PDB entry 4YSN | X-ray diffraction, 1.94 A resolution | chains C and D of the 4 polymer chains in the assembly

Chain C (and D):
Name: Putative 4-aminobutyrate aminotransferase
From: Lactobacillus buchneri
Notes: chain D of this document is another copy of the same molecule, construct and numbering; everything in this record applies to it too
UniProt: M1GRN3 (M1GRN3_LACBU); numbering as in UniProt (aligned over 1-450)
Chain sequence (462 residues; each row starts with the number of its first residue; numbers below 1 keep their minus sign (Gly-11 is residue -11)):
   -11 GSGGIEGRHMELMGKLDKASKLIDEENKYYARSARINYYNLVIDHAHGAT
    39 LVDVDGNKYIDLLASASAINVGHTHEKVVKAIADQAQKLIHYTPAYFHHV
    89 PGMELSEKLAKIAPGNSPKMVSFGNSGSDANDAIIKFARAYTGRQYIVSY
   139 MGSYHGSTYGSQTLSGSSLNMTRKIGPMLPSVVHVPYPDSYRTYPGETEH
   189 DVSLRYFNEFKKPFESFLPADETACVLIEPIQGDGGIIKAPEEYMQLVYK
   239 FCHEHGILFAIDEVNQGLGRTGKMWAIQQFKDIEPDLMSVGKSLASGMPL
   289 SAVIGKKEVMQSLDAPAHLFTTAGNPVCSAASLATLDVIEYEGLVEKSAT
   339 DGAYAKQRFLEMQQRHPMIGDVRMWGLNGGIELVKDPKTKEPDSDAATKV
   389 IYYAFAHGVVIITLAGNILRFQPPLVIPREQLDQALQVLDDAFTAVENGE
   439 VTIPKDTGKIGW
Not modelled in the structure: -11 to -7, 442-450 (chain D: -11 to -2, 441-450)
Sequence notes: expression tag (-11 to 0)
Covalently attached groups: pyridoxal phosphate (PLP) linked to Lys280
Residues lining bound ligands: pyridoxal phosphate (PLP): Ser114, Gly115, Ser116, Asn119, Tyr142, His143, Gly144, Glu217, Asp222, Asp250, Val252, Asn253
Curated features (UniProtKB/Swiss-Prot):
  - binding site (pyridoxal 5'-phosphate): Gly115, Ser116, Tyr142, Asp250 to Asn253, Thr309
  - modified residue: Lys280 (N6-(pyridoxal phosphate)lysine)
Reported in the primary citation:
  - binding site for pyridoxal phosphate: Asn113, Gly115, Ser116, Tyr142, Glu217, Asp222, Asp250, Val252, Lys280, Thr309, Thr310
  - mutagenesis - D222A, D222N: abolished catalytic activity
  - mutagenesis - Y142F: decreased catalytic activity on L- Ile and D-allo-Ile

Interface between chain C and chain D:
Pairs across the interface - 280 pairs, chain C then chain D:
  Leu10(C) - Met91(D)
  Ile11(C) - His86(D)
  Ile11(C) - Met91(D)
  Glu14(C) - His86(D)  salt bridge
  Glu14(C) - Met91(D)
  Asn15(C) - Met108(D)
  Lys16(C) - Met108(D)
  Tyr17(C) - Glu95(D)
  Tyr17(C) - Ala98(D)  hydrophobic
  Tyr17(C) - Lys99(D)
  Tyr17(C) - Met108(D)
  Tyr17(C) - Val109(D)  hydrogen bond (backbone-backbone)
  Tyr18(C) - Ser94(D)
  Tyr18(C) - Met108(D)
  Tyr18(C) - Val109(D)
  Tyr18(C) - Ser110(D)
  Tyr18(C) - Phe111(D)  hydrogen bond (side chain-backbone)
  Ala19(C) - Met108(D)  hydrophobic
  Ala19(C) - Val109(D)  hydrogen bond (backbone-backbone)
  Arg20(C) - Gln299(D)  hydrogen bond (side chain-backbone)
  Arg20(C) - Leu301(D)  hydrogen bond (side chain-backbone)
  Arg20(C) - Asp302(D)  salt bridge
  Arg20(C) - Ala303(D)
  Ser21(C) - Phe125(D)
  Ser21(C) - Leu301(D)
  Ser21(C) - Asp302(D)
  Ser21(C) - Ala303(D)
  Ser21(C) - Pro304(D)
  Ser21(C) - Ala305(D)
  Ser21(C) - His306(D)
  Ser21(C) - Leu307(D)
  Ala22(C) - Pro82(D)
  Ala22(C) - Ala83(D)
  Ala22(C) - Ser110(D)
  Ala22(C) - His306(D)
  Ala22(C) - Leu307(D)
  Arg23(C) - Pro82(D)  hydrogen bond (side chain-backbone)
  Arg23(C) - Ala83(D)
  Arg23(C) - Tyr84(D)
  Arg23(C) - Phe85(D)  hydrogen bond (side chain-backbone)
  Arg23(C) - His86(D)  hydrogen bond
  Arg23(C) - Ala303(D)
  Ile24(C) - Ala83(D)  hydrogen bond (backbone-backbone)
  Ile24(C) - Tyr84(D)
  Ile24(C) - Pro304(D)  hydrophobic
  Tyr26(C) - Tyr84(D)  hydrophobic
  Tyr27(C) - Phe85(D)  hydrophobic
  Leu29(C) - Phe85(D)
  Leu29(C) - His86(D)  hydrogen bond (backbone-backbone)
  Val30(C) - His86(D)
  Val30(C) - Met91(D)  hydrophobic
  Ile31(C) - Leu77(D)  hydrophobic
  Ile31(C) - Tyr80(D)  hydrophobic
  Ile31(C) - His86(D)  hydrogen bond (backbone-backbone)
  Ile31(C) - His87(D)
  Asp32(C) - Lys76(D)  salt bridge
  His33(C) - Lys76(D)
  Ala34(C) - Lys76(D)  hydrogen bond (backbone-backbone)
  Ala34(C) - Leu77(D)  hydrophobic
  Leu39(C) - Tyr80(D)  hydrophobic
  Asp49(C) - Tyr80(D)  hydrogen bond
  Leu51(C) - Tyr80(D)
  Leu51(C) - Tyr84(D)  hydrophobic
  Leu51(C) - Phe85(D)  hydrophobic
  Ala52(C) - Tyr80(D)
  Ser53(C) - His79(D)
  Ser53(C) - Tyr80(D)  hydrogen bond (backbone-side chain)
  Ser53(C) - Thr81(D)  hydrogen bond (side chain-backbone)
  Ser53(C) - Thr309(D)
  Ile57(C) - His79(D)
  His61(C) - Leu77(D)
  His61(C) - His79(D)
  His61(C) - Tyr80(D)
  Thr62(C) - Ala74(D)
  Thr62(C) - Gln75(D)
  Thr62(C) - Lys76(D)
  Thr62(C) - Leu77(D)
  Thr62(C) - Ile78(D)
  Val66(C) - Ile78(D)  hydrophobic
  Val67(C) - Ala74(D)
  Val67(C) - Gln75(D)
  Ile70(C) - Ile70(D)  hydrophobic
  Ile70(C) - Ala74(D)  hydrophobic
  Ala74(C) - Thr62(D)
  Ala74(C) - Val67(D)
  Ala74(C) - Ile70(D)  hydrophobic
  Gln75(C) - Thr62(D)
  Gln75(C) - Val67(D)
  Lys76(C) - Asp32(D)  salt bridge
  Lys76(C) - His33(D)
  Lys76(C) - Ala34(D)  hydrogen bond (backbone-backbone)
  Lys76(C) - Thr62(D)
  Leu77(C) - Ile31(D)  hydrophobic
  Leu77(C) - Ala34(D)  hydrophobic
  Leu77(C) - His61(D)
  Leu77(C) - Thr62(D)
  Ile78(C) - Thr62(D)
  Ile78(C) - Val66(D)  hydrophobic
  Ile78(C) - Val67(D)  hydrophobic
  Ile78(C) - Ile70(D)  hydrophobic
  Ile78(C) - Ser284(D)
  Ile78(C) - Met286(D)  hydrophobic
  His79(C) - Ser53(D)
  His79(C) - Ile57(D)
  His79(C) - His61(D)  hydrogen bond (backbone-side chain)
  His79(C) - Ser284(D)
  His79(C) - Gly285(D)
  Tyr80(C) - Ile31(D)  hydrophobic
  Tyr80(C) - Leu39(D)  hydrophobic
  Tyr80(C) - Asp49(D)  hydrogen bond
  Tyr80(C) - Leu51(D)
  Tyr80(C) - Ala52(D)  hydrogen bond (side chain-backbone)
  Tyr80(C) - Ser53(D)  hydrogen bond (side chain-backbone)
  Tyr80(C) - His61(D)
  Thr81(C) - Ser53(D)  hydrogen bond (backbone-side chain)
  Pro82(C) - Ala22(D)
  Pro82(C) - Arg23(D)  hydrogen bond (backbone-side chain)
  Ala83(C) - Ala22(D)
  Ala83(C) - Arg23(D)
  Ala83(C) - Ile24(D)  hydrogen bond (backbone-backbone)
  Tyr84(C) - Arg23(D)
  Tyr84(C) - Ile24(D)
  Tyr84(C) - Tyr26(D)  hydrophobic
  Tyr84(C) - Ile400(D)  hydrophobic
  Tyr84(C) - Arg408(D)
  Phe85(C) - Arg23(D)  hydrogen bond (backbone-side chain)
  Phe85(C) - Tyr27(D)  hydrophobic
  Phe85(C) - Leu29(D)
  Phe85(C) - Leu51(D)  hydrophobic
  Phe85(C) - Val398(D)  hydrophobic
  His86(C) - Ile11(D)
  His86(C) - Glu14(D)  salt bridge
  His86(C) - Arg23(D)  hydrogen bond
  His86(C) - Leu29(D)  hydrogen bond (backbone-backbone)
  His86(C) - Val30(D)
  His86(C) - Ile31(D)  hydrogen bond (backbone-backbone)
  His87(C) - Ile31(D)
  Met91(C) - Leu10(D)
  Met91(C) - Ile11(D)
  Met91(C) - Glu14(D)
  Met91(C) - Val30(D)  hydrophobic
  Ser94(C) - Tyr18(D)
  Glu95(C) - Glu13(D)
  Glu95(C) - Tyr17(D)
  Ala98(C) - Tyr17(D)  hydrophobic
  Lys99(C) - Tyr17(D)
  Met108(C) - Asn15(D)
  Met108(C) - Lys16(D)
  Met108(C) - Tyr17(D)
  Met108(C) - Tyr18(D)
  Met108(C) - Ala19(D)
  Val109(C) - Tyr17(D)  hydrogen bond (backbone-backbone)
  Val109(C) - Tyr18(D)
  Val109(C) - Ala19(D)  hydrogen bond (backbone-backbone)
  Ser110(C) - Tyr18(D)
  Ser110(C) - Ala19(D)
  Ser110(C) - Ala22(D)
  Phe111(C) - Tyr18(D)  hydrogen bond (backbone-side chain)
  Asn113(C) - Asn113(D)
  Asn113(C) - Ser114(D)
  Asn113(C) - Pro287(D)
  Asn113(C) - Thr310(D)
  Ser114(C) - Asn113(D)
  Ser116(C) - Phe308(D)
  Asp120(C) - Thr146(D)
  Asp120(C) - Tyr147(D)  hydrogen bond (side chain-backbone)
  Ile123(C) - Tyr147(D)
  Lys124(C) - Ser145(D)  hydrogen bond (side chain-backbone)
  Lys124(C) - Tyr147(D)
  Lys124(C) - Gln150(D)  hydrogen bond
  Lys124(C) - Ile163(D)
  Phe125(C) - Ser21(D)
  Arg127(C) - Tyr147(D)
  Arg127(C) - Lys162(D)
  Arg127(C) - Ile163(D)  hydrogen bond (side chain-backbone)
  Arg127(C) - Gly164(D)  hydrogen bond (side chain-backbone)
  Arg127(C) - Pro165(D)  hydrogen bond (side chain-backbone)
  Ala128(C) - Lys162(D)  hydrogen bond (backbone-backbone)
  Gln133(C) - Pro165(D)
  Tyr142(C) - Leu307(D)
  Ser145(C) - Lys124(D)  hydrogen bond (backbone-side chain)
  Ser145(C) - Ala305(D)  hydrogen bond (side chain-backbone)
  Ser145(C) - His306(D)
  Ser145(C) - Leu307(D)  hydrogen bond (side chain-backbone)
  Ser145(C) - Phe308(D)
  Thr146(C) - Asp120(D)
  Thr146(C) - Thr146(D)
  Thr146(C) - Phe308(D)
  Tyr147(C) - Asp120(D)  hydrogen bond (backbone-side chain)
  Tyr147(C) - Ile123(D)
  Tyr147(C) - Lys124(D)
  Tyr147(C) - Arg127(D)
  Tyr147(C) - Gly148(D)
  Tyr147(C) - Leu167(D)  hydrophobic
  Gly148(C) - Tyr147(D)
  Gln150(C) - Lys124(D)  hydrogen bond
  Gln150(C) - Ala305(D)  hydrogen bond (side chain-backbone)
  Ser156(C) - Pro304(D)
  Asn158(C) - Asp302(D)
  Asn158(C) - Ala303(D)  hydrogen bond (side chain-backbone)
  Asn158(C) - Pro304(D)
  Asn158(C) - Ala305(D)
  Met159(C) - Pro304(D)
  Lys162(C) - Arg127(D)
  Lys162(C) - Ala128(D)  hydrogen bond (backbone-backbone)
  Ile163(C) - Lys124(D)
  Ile163(C) - Arg127(D)  hydrogen bond (backbone-side chain)
  Ile163(C) - Leu301(D)  hydrophobic
  Gly164(C) - Arg127(D)  hydrogen bond (backbone-side chain)
  Pro165(C) - Arg127(D)  hydrogen bond (backbone-side chain)
  Pro165(C) - Gln133(D)
  Pro165(C) - Leu167(D)
  Pro165(C) - Pro168(D)  hydrophobic
  Pro165(C) - Ser169(D)
  Met166(C) - Leu167(D)
  Met166(C) - Pro168(D)
  Leu167(C) - Tyr147(D)  hydrophobic
  Leu167(C) - Pro165(D)
  Leu167(C) - Met166(D)
  Leu167(C) - Leu167(D)
  Pro168(C) - Pro165(D)  hydrophobic
  Pro168(C) - Met166(D)
  Pro168(C) - Pro168(D)  hydrophobic
  Ser169(C) - Pro165(D)
  Lys280(C) - Thr309(D)
  Ser284(C) - Ile78(D)
  Ser284(C) - His79(D)
  Gly285(C) - His79(D)
  Gly285(C) - Thr310(D)
  Gly285(C) - Asn313(D)  hydrogen bond (backbone-side chain)
  Met286(C) - Ile78(D)  hydrophobic
  Met286(C) - Met286(D)  hydrophobic
  Met286(C) - Asn313(D)
  Met286(C) - Val315(D)  hydrophobic
  Pro287(C) - Asn113(D)
  Pro287(C) - Pro287(D)  hydrophobic
  Pro287(C) - Thr310(D)
  Pro287(C) - Cys316(D)
  Gln299(C) - Arg20(D)  hydrogen bond (backbone-side chain)
  Leu301(C) - Arg20(D)  hydrogen bond (backbone-side chain)
  Leu301(C) - Ser21(D)
  Leu301(C) - Ile163(D)  hydrophobic
  Asp302(C) - Arg20(D)  salt bridge
  Asp302(C) - Ser21(D)
  Asp302(C) - Asn158(D)
  Ala303(C) - Arg20(D)
  Ala303(C) - Ser21(D)
  Ala303(C) - Arg23(D)
  Ala303(C) - Asn158(D)  hydrogen bond (backbone-side chain)
  Pro304(C) - Ser21(D)
  Pro304(C) - Ile24(D)  hydrophobic
  Pro304(C) - Ser156(D)
  Pro304(C) - Asn158(D)
  Pro304(C) - Met159(D)
  Ala305(C) - Ser21(D)
  Ala305(C) - Ser145(D)
  Ala305(C) - Gln150(D)  hydrogen bond (backbone-side chain)
  Ala305(C) - Asn158(D)
  His306(C) - Ser21(D)
  His306(C) - Ala22(D)
  His306(C) - Ser145(D)
  Leu307(C) - Ser21(D)
  Leu307(C) - Ala22(D)
  Leu307(C) - Tyr142(D)
  Leu307(C) - Ser145(D)  hydrogen bond (backbone-side chain)
  Phe308(C) - Ser116(D)
  Phe308(C) - Ser145(D)
  Phe308(C) - Thr146(D)
  Thr309(C) - Ser53(D)
  Thr309(C) - Lys280(D)
  Thr310(C) - Asn113(D)
  Thr310(C) - Gly285(D)
  Thr310(C) - Pro287(D)
  Asn313(C) - Gly285(D)  hydrogen bond (side chain-backbone)
  Asn313(C) - Met286(D)
  Val315(C) - Met286(D)  hydrophobic
  Cys316(C) - Pro287(D)
  Val398(C) - Phe85(D)  hydrophobic
  Ile400(C) - Tyr84(D)
  Arg408(C) - Tyr84(D)
Interface residues without a listed pair, chain C (117 interface residues in all): Asn25, Val42, Ala54, Ala56, His63, Ala71, Val88, Lys107, Asp117, Arg161, Asp222, Met298, Ser300
Interface residues without a listed pair, chain D (118 interface residues in all): Asn25, Val42, Ala54, Ala56, His63, Ala71, Val88, Lys107, Asp117, Arg161, Asp222, Met298, Ser300

Overview:
Chain C and chain D form an interface of 117 and 118 residues respectively; the contacts include 55 hydrogen
bonds and 6 salt bridges. Polar contacts include Glu14(C)-His86(D), Arg20(C)-Asp302(D) and Asp32(C)-Lys76(D).
From the paper: a binding site for pyridoxal phosphate at Asn113(C), Gly115(C) and Ser116(C) among others;
D222A and D222N of chain C abolish catalytic activity.
Chain C and chain D are both Putative 4-aminobutyrate aminotransferase (Lactobacillus buchneri); the
structure, Structure of aminoacid racemase in complex with PLP, was determined by X-ray diffraction, deposited
together with 5WYA, 5WYF and 4YSV.
